Entry 2BAX (X-ray diffraction, 1.10 A resolution); this record covers chain A.

Chain A:
Molecule: Phospholipase A2
Organism: Bos taurus
Notes: EC 3.1.1.4
UniProtKB: P00593 (PA21B_BOVIN); residues 1-123 here correspond to UniProt positions 23-145 (UniProt number = residue number + 22)
Amino-acid sequence (123 residues; each row starts with the number of its first residue):
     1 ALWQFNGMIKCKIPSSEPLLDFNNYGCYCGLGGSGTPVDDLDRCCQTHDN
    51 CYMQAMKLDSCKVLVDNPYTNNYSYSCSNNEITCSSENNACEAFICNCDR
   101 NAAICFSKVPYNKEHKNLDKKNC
Disulfide bonds: C11-C77, C27-C123, C29-C45, C44-C105, C51-C98, C61-C91, C84-C96
Differences from the reference sequence: engineered mutation M53 (Lys75 in P00593), M56 (Lys78 in P00593)
Metal / ion sites: Ca2+: Y28, G30, G32, D49
Swiss-Prot annotation at these positions:
  - active site: H48, D99
  - binding site (Ca(2+)): Y28, G30, G32, D49

In short:
Y28, G30, G32 and D49 coordinate Ca2+. Curated annotation (UniProt) lists active-site residues H48 and D99 and
4 Ca2+-binding residues.
Chain A is Phospholipase A2 (Bos taurus); the structure, Atomic Resolution Structure of the Double Mutant
(K53,56M) of Bovine Pancreatic Phospholipase A2, was determined by X-ray diffraction, deposited together with
1VL9.
